Entry 3S2D (X-ray diffraction, 3.20 A resolution); this record covers chains B and T of the 12 polymer chains in the assembly.

# Chain B
Protein: DNA-directed RNA polymerase II subunit RPB2
From: Saccharomyces cerevisiae S288c
Notes: EC 2.7.7.6
UniProt: P08518 (RPB2_YEAST); residue numbers follow UniProt; this construct covers 1-1224
Amino-acid sequence (1224 residues; numbered 1 to 1224; the number before each row is that of its first residue):
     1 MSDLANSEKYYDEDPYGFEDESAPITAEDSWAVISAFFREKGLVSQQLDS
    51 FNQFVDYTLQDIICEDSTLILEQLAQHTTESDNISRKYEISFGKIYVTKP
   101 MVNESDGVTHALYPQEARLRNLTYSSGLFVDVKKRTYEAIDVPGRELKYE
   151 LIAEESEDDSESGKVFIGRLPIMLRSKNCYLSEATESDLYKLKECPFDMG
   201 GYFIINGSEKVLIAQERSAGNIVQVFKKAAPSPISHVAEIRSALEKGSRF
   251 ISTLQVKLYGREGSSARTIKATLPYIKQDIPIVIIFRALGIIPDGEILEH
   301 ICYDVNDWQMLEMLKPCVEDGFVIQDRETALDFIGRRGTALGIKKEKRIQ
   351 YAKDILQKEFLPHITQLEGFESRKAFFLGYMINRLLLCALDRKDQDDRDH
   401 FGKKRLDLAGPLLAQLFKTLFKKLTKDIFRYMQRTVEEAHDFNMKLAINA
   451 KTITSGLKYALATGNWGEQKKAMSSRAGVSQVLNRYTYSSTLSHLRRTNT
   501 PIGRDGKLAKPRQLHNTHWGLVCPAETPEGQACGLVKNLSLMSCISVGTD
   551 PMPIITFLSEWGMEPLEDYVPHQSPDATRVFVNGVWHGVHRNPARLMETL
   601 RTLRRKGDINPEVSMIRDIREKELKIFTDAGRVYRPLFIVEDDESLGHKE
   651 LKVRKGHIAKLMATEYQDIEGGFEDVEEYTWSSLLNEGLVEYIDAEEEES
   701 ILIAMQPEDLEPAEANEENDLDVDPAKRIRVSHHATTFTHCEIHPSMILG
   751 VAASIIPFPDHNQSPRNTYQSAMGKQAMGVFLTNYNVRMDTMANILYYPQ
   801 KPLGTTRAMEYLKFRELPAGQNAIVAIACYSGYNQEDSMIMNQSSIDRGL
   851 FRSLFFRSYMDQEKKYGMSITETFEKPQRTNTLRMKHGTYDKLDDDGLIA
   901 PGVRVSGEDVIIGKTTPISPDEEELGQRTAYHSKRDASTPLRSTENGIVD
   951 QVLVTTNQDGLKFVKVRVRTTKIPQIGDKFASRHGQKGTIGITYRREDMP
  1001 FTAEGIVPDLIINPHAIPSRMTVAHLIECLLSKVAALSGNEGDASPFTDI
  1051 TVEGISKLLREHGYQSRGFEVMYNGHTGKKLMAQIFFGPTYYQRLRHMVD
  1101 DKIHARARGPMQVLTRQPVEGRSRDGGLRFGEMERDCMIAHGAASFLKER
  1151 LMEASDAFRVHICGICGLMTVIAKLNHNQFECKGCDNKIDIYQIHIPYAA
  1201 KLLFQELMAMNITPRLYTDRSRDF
Not modelled in the structure: 1-19, 71-88, 142-163, 336-344, 438-445, 503-508, 669-677, 716-721, 920-932
Ion coordination: Zn2+: Cys1163, Cys1166, Cys1182, Cys1185

# Chain T
Molecule: 29-nt DNA strand
Sequence (29 nucleotides; row label = number of the first residue in the row):
     1 CTACCGATAAGCAGACGATCACCTCGATG
Not modelled in the structure: 1-15, 29

# Interface between chain B and chain T
Pairs across the interface (16; chain B residue first):
  Thr463(B) - DA27(T)  phosphate contact
  Thr463(B) - DT28(T)  phosphate contact
  Thr791(B) - DG26(T)  hydrogen bond to the phosphate
  Met792(B) - DT24(T)  phosphate contact
  Met792(B) - DC25(T)  phosphate contact
  Arg857(B) - DT24(T)  phosphate contact
  Arg857(B) - DC25(T)  salt bridge to the phosphate
  Arg942(B) - DC25(T)  salt bridge to the phosphate
  Gly1121(B) - DC23(T)  phosphate contact
  Arg1122(B) - DC23(T)  hydrogen bond to the phosphate
  Ser1123(B) - DT24(T)  hydrogen bond to the phosphate
  Leu1128(B) - DC22(T)  phosphate contact
  Arg1129(B) - DA21(T)  salt bridge to the phosphate
  Arg1129(B) - DC22(T)  hydrogen bond to the phosphate
  Gly1131(B) - DA21(T)  phosphate contact
  Met1133(B) - DC20(T)  sugar contact
Also at the interface, not in a pair above, chain B (15 interface residues in all): Tyr459, Gly1127, Glu1134

# Overview
The interface between chain B and chain T involves 15 residues on one side and 9 on the other; the contacts
include 4 hydrogen bonds and 3 salt bridges. Polar contacts include Thr791(B)-DG26(T), Arg1122(B)-DC23(T) and
Ser1123(B)-DT24(T). Cys1163(B), Cys1166(B), Cys1182(B) and Cys1185(B) coordinate Zn2+.
Chain B is DNA-directed RNA polymerase II subunit RPB2 (Saccharomyces cerevisiae S288c) and chain T is a 29-nt
DNA strand; the structure, RNA Polymerase II Initiation Complex with a 5-nt RNA containing a 5Br-U, was
determined by X-ray diffraction together with 3RZD, 3RZO, 3S14, 3S15, 3S16, 3S17 and 5 further entries from
the same study.
